PDB entry 7KIF | electron microscopy, 2.94 A resolution | chains C and D of the 11 polymer chains in the assembly

Chain C:
Name: DNA-directed RNA polymerase subunit beta
Organism: Mycobacterium tuberculosis
Notes: EC 2.7.7.6
UniProt: A5U052 (RPOB_MYCTA); residues 7-1178 here correspond to UniProt positions 6-1177 (UniProt number = residue number - 1)
Sequence (1172 residues; each row starts with the number of its first residue):
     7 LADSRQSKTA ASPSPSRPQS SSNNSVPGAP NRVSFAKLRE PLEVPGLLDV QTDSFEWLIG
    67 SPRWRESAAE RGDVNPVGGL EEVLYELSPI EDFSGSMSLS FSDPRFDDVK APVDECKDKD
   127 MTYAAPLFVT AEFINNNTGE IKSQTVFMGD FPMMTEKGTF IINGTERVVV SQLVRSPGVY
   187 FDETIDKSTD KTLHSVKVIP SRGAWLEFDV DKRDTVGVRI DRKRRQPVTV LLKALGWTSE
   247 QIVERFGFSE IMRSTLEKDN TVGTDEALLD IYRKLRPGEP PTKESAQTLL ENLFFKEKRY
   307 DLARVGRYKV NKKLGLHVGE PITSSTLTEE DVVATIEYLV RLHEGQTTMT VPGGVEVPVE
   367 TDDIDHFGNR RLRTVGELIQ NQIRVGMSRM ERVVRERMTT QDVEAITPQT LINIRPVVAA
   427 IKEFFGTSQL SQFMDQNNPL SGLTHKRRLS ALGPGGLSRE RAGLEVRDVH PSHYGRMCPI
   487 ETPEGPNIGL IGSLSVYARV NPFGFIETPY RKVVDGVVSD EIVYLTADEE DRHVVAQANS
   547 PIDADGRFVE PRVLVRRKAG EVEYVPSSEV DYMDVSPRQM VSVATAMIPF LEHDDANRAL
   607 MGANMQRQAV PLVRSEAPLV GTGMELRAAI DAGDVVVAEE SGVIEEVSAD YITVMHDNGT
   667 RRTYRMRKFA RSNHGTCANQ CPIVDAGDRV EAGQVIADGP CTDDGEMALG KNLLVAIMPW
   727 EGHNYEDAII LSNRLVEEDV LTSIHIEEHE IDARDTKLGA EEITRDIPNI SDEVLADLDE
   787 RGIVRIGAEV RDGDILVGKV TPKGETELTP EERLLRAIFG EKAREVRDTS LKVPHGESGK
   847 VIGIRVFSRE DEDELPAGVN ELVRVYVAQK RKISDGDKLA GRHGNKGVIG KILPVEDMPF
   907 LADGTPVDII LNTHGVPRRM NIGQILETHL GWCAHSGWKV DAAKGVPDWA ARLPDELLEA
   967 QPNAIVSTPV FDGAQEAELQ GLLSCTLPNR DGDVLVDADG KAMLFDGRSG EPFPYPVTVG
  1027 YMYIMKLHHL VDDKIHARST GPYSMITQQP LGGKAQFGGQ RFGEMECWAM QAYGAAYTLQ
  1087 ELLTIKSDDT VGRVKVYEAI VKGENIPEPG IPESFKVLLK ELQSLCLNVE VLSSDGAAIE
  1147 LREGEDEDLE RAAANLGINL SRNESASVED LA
Unresolved in the structure: 7-29, 1141-1178

Chain D:
Name: DNA-directed RNA polymerase subunit beta'
Organism: Mycobacterium tuberculosis
Notes: EC 2.7.7.6
UniProt: A0A045J9E2 (A0A045J9E2_MYCTX); numbering as in UniProt (aligned over 1-1316)
Sequence (1318 residues; numbered -1 to 1316; the number before each row is that of its first residue; numbers below 1 keep their minus sign (Gly-1 is residue -1)):
    -1 GAMLDVNFFD ELRIGLATAE DIRQWSYGEV KKPETINYRT LKPEKDGLFC EKIFGPTRDW
    59 ECYCGKYKRV RFKGIICERC GVEVTRAKVR RERMGHIELA APVTHIWYFK GVPSRLGYLL
   119 DLAPKDLEKI IYFAAYVITS VDEEMRHNEL STLEAEMAVE RKAVEDQRDG ELEARAQKLE
   179 ADLAELEAEG AKADARRKVR DGGEREMRQI RDRAQRELDR LEDIWSTFTK LAPKQLIVDE
   239 NLYRELVDRY GEYFTGAMGA ESIQKLIENF DIDAEAESLR DVIRNGKGQK KLRALKRLKV
   299 VAAFQQSGNS PMGMVLDAVP VIPPELRPMV QLDGGRFATS DLNDLYRRVI NRNNRLKRLI
   359 DLGAPEIIVN NEKRMLQESV DALFDNGRRG RPVTGPGNRP LKSLSDLLKG KQGRFRQNLL
   419 GKRVDYSGRS VIVVGPQLKL HQCGLPKLMA LELFKPFVMK RLVDLNHAQN IKSAKRMVER
   479 QRPQVWDVLE EVIAEHPVLL NRAPTLHRLG IQAFEPMLVE GKAIQLHPLV CEAFNADFDG
   539 DQMAVHLPLS AEAQAEARIL MLSSNNILSP ASGRPLAMPR LDMVTGLYYL TTEVPGDTGE
   599 YQPASGDHPE TGVYSSPAEA IMAADRGVLS VRAKIKVRLT QLRPPVEIEA ELFGHSGWQP
   659 GDAWMAETTL GRVMFNELLP LGYPFVNKQM HKKVQAAIIN DLAERYPMIV VAQTVDKLKD
   719 AGFYWATRSG VTVSMADVLV PPRKKEILDH YEERADKVEK QFQRGALNHD ERNEALVEIW
   779 KEATDEVGQA LREHYPDDNP IITIVDSGAT GNFTQTRTLA GMKGLVTNPK GEFIPRPVKS
   839 SFREGLTVLE YFINTHGARK GLADTALRTA DSGYLTRRLV DVSQDVIVRE HDCQTERGIV
   899 VELAERAPDG TLIRDPYIET SAYARTLGTD AVDEAGNVIV ERGQDLGDPE IDALLAAGIT
   959 QVKVRSVLTC ATSTGVCATC YGRSMATGKL VDIGEAVGIV AAQSIGEPGT QLTMRTFHQG
  1019 GVGEDITGGL PRVQELFEAR VPRGKAPIAD VTGRVRLEDG ERFYKITIVP DDGGEEVVYD
  1079 KISKRQRLRV FKHEDGSERV LSDGDHVEVG QQLMEGSADP HEVLRVQGPR EVQIHLVREV
  1139 QEVYRAQGVS IHDKHIEVIV RQMLRRVTII DSGSTEFLPG SLIDRAEFEA ENRRVVAEGG
  1199 EPAAGRPVLM GITKASLATD SWLSAASFQE TTRVLTDAAI NCRSDKLNGL KENVIIGKLI
  1259 PAGTGINRYR NIAVQPTEEA RAAAYTIPSY EDQYYSPDFG AATGAAVPLD DYGYSDYR
Unresolved in the structure: 1015-1022, 1091-1096, 1283-1316
Differences from the reference sequence: expression tag (-1 to 0)
Metal / ion sites: Zn2+ site 1: Cys60, Cys62, Cys75, Cys78; Mg2+: Asp535, Asp537, Asp539; Zn2+ site 2: Cys891, Cys968, Cys975, Cys978

Chain C / chain D interface:
Pairs across the interface (292; chain C residue first):
  Arg473(C) - Arg857(D)
  Asp474(C) - Pro827(D)
  Val475(C) - His854(D)  hydrogen bond (backbone-side chain)
  Val475(C) - Arg857(D)
  His476(C) - Phe850(D)
  Tyr480(C) - Val846(D)
  Cys484(C) - Arg857(D)
  Pro485(C) - Phe850(D)  hydrophobic
  Pro485(C) - Thr853(D)
  Pro485(C) - Arg857(D)  hydrogen bond (backbone-side chain)
  Ile486(C) - Tyr849(D)  hydrophobic
  Ile486(C) - Thr853(D)
  Thr488(C) - Arg857(D)
  Ile494(C) - Arg857(D)
  Gly495(C) - Arg857(D)
  Gln543(C) - Leu847(D)
  Asn545(C) - Val846(D)
  Leu560(C) - Leu847(D)  hydrophobic
  Val568(C) - Arg834(D)
  Val568(C) - Leu847(D)  hydrophobic
  Met586(C) - Val846(D)  hydrophobic
  Leu597(C) - Tyr849(D)
  Glu598(C) - Gly843(D)
  Glu598(C) - Leu844(D)  hydrogen bond (backbone-backbone)
  His599(C) - Phe840(D)  hydrogen bond (side chain-backbone)
  His599(C) - Arg841(D)  hydrogen bond (side chain-backbone)
  His599(C) - Glu842(D)
  His599(C) - Gly843(D)
  Asp600(C) - Phe840(D)
  Asp600(C) - Tyr849(D)  hydrogen bond (backbone-side chain)
  Asp601(C) - Phe840(D)
  Asp601(C) - Tyr849(D)
  Asp601(C) - Asn852(D)
  Ala602(C) - Tyr849(D)
  Ala602(C) - Ala856(D)  hydrophobic
  Asn603(C) - Ala856(D)
  Ala605(C) - Tyr849(D)
  Ile723(C) - Val729(D)
  Ile723(C) - Thr730(D)
  Met724(C) - Thr725(D)
  Pro725(C) - Ala724(D)
  Pro725(C) - Thr725(D)  hydrogen bond (backbone-side chain)
  Pro725(C) - Val729(D)
  Trp726(C) - Thr725(D)
  Glu727(C) - Thr725(D)  hydrogen bond (backbone-side chain)
  Glu727(C) - Arg726(D)  salt bridge
  Gly728(C) - Val432(D)
  Gly728(C) - Pro434(D)
  Gly728(C) - Phe721(D)
  His729(C) - Val432(D)
  His729(C) - Pro434(D)
  His729(C) - Gln435(D)
  Tyr731(C) - Pro526(D)  hydrogen bond (side chain-backbone)
  Tyr731(C) - Phe536(D)
  Tyr731(C) - Arg578(D)  hydrogen bond (side chain-backbone)
  Tyr731(C) - Asp580(D)
  Tyr731(C) - Phe721(D)  hydrophobic
  Glu732(C) - Ala534(D)
  Glu732(C) - Phe536(D)
  Glu732(C) - Arg578(D)  salt bridge
  Asp733(C) - Phe536(D)
  Ala734(C) - Val432(D)  hydrophobic
  Arg760(C) - Gly332(D)
  Lys763(C) - Arg37(D)
  Arg797(C) - Arg478(D)
  Gly799(C) - Arg478(D)
  Asp800(C) - Arg478(D)  salt bridge
  Lys884(C) - Asp537(D)
  Lys892(C) - Asp537(D)
  Gly893(C) - Phe536(D)
  Val894(C) - Val429(D)  hydrophobic
  Val894(C) - Ile430(D)
  Val894(C) - Val431(D)  hydrophobic
  Val894(C) - Phe536(D)  hydrogen bond (backbone-backbone)
  Val894(C) - Gly538(D)
  Ile895(C) - Val431(D)
  Asn918(C) - Asp580(D)
  Thr919(C) - Val729(D)
  Thr919(C) - Thr730(D)
  Thr919(C) - Val731(D)
  His920(C) - Leu579(D)
  His920(C) - Asp580(D)
  His920(C) - Thr583(D)  hydrogen bond
  Arg924(C) - Thr808(D)
  Arg924(C) - Gln813(D)
  Met926(C) - Gln813(D)
  Met926(C) - Thr816(D)
  Met926(C) - Leu817(D)  hydrophobic
  Met926(C) - Phe840(D)  hydrophobic
  Ile928(C) - Leu817(D)  hydrophobic
  Ile928(C) - Phe840(D)
  Ile928(C) - Arg841(D)
  Ile931(C) - Val731(D)
  Ile931(C) - Ser732(D)
  Leu932(C) - Met733(D)  hydrophobic
  His935(C) - Ser732(D)
  His935(C) - Met733(D)  hydrogen bond (side chain-backbone)
  Glu982(C) - Met733(D)
  Glu982(C) - Arg841(D)  salt bridge
  Glu982(C) - Glu842(D)
  Gln986(C) - Met733(D)
  Gln986(C) - Arg841(D)
  Asp1005(C) - Ser732(D)
  Asp1005(C) - Ala734(D)
  Lys1007(C) - Ser732(D)
  Lys1007(C) - Asp735(D)  salt bridge
  Asp1012(C) - Arg726(D)  salt bridge
  Ser1015(C) - Arg726(D)
  Pro1020(C) - Arg726(D)
  Tyr1021(C) - Tyr587(D)
  Tyr1021(C) - Arg630(D)
  Tyr1021(C) - Ser727(D)
  Tyr1021(C) - Gly728(D)
  Pro1022(C) - Thr730(D)
  Val1023(C) - Thr730(D)
  Thr1024(C) - Thr730(D)
  Thr1024(C) - Val731(D)  hydrogen bond (side chain-backbone)
  Thr1024(C) - Ser732(D)
  Val1037(C) - Val429(D)  hydrophobic
  Val1037(C) - Lys520(D)
  Asp1038(C) - Lys520(D)  salt bridge
  Lys1040(C) - Gln540(D)
  Ile1041(C) - Arg427(D)
  Ile1041(C) - Ser428(D)
  His1042(C) - Gly426(D)
  His1042(C) - Arg427(D)  hydrogen bond (backbone-backbone)
  Ala1043(C) - Ser425(D)
  Ala1043(C) - Met447(D)  hydrophobic
  Ala1043(C) - Glu450(D)
  Arg1044(C) - Asp423(D)  salt bridge
  Arg1044(C) - Tyr424(D)  hydrogen bond (backbone-backbone)
  Arg1044(C) - Ser425(D)  hydrogen bond (backbone-backbone)
  Arg1044(C) - Leu451(D)
  Ser1045(C) - Asp423(D)
  Ser1045(C) - Tyr424(D)
  Ser1045(C) - Glu450(D)
  Ser1045(C) - Lys453(D)
  Tyr1049(C) - Asp423(D)  hydrogen bond
  Met1051(C) - Val328(D)  hydrophobic
  Ile1052(C) - Arg89(D)  hydrogen bond (backbone-side chain)
  Ile1052(C) - Arg412(D)
  Gln1055(C) - Asn416(D)  hydrogen bond (side chain-backbone)
  Gln1055(C) - Lys420(D)
  Gln1055(C) - Arg421(D)
  Pro1056(C) - Arg421(D)
  Pro1056(C) - Asp423(D)
  Gly1058(C) - Arg421(D)
  Phe1063(C) - Glu450(D)
  Gly1065(C) - Arg421(D)  hydrogen bond (backbone-side chain)
  Gly1065(C) - Val422(D)
  Gly1065(C) - Ser425(D)
  Gln1066(C) - Arg421(D)
  Gln1066(C) - Val422(D)  hydrogen bond (backbone-backbone)
  Gln1066(C) - Ser425(D)  hydrogen bond (backbone-side chain)
  Gln1066(C) - Gly426(D)
  Gln1066(C) - Arg427(D)  hydrogen bond
  Arg1067(C) - Gln415(D)  hydrogen bond (side chain-backbone)
  Arg1067(C) - Gly419(D)  hydrogen bond (side chain-backbone)
  Arg1067(C) - Lys420(D)
  Phe1068(C) - Gly419(D)
  Phe1068(C) - Lys420(D)  hydrogen bond (backbone-backbone)
  Phe1068(C) - His544(D)
  Gly1069(C) - Gly419(D)
  Glu1070(C) - Leu418(D)
  Glu1070(C) - Arg875(D)  salt bridge
  Met1071(C) - Thr503(D)
  Glu1072(C) - Asn499(D)
  Glu1072(C) - Thr503(D)  hydrogen bond
  Glu1072(C) - Ile509(D)
  Cys1073(C) - Leu418(D)  hydrogen bond (side chain-backbone)
  Trp1074(C) - Arg875(D)
  Trp1074(C) - Val878(D)
  Trp1074(C) - Ile997(D)
  Trp1074(C) - Gln1001(D)  hydrogen bond (backbone-side chain)
  Ala1075(C) - Thr503(D)
  Ala1075(C) - Ile509(D)  hydrophobic
  Ala1075(C) - Gln1001(D)
  Met1076(C) - Ile509(D)  hydrophobic
  Met1076(C) - Met559(D)  hydrophobic
  Gln1077(C) - Ala994(D)
  Gln1077(C) - Ile997(D)
  Gln1077(C) - Leu1248(D)
  Gln1077(C) - Val1252(D)
  Gln1077(C) - Ile1258(D)
  Ala1078(C) - Arg506(D)  hydrogen bond (backbone-side chain)
  Ala1078(C) - Gln1001(D)
  Tyr1079(C) - Arg506(D)  hydrogen bond (side chain-backbone)
  Tyr1079(C) - Ile509(D)  hydrogen bond (side chain-backbone)
  Tyr1079(C) - Gln510(D)
  Tyr1079(C) - Leu558(D)
  Tyr1079(C) - Met559(D)  hydrophobic
  Tyr1079(C) - Asn564(D)  hydrogen bond
  Gly1080(C) - Gly1261(D)
  Gly1080(C) - Thr1262(D)  hydrogen bond (backbone-backbone)
  Ala1081(C) - Glu554(D)
  Ala1082(C) - Glu554(D)
  Ala1082(C) - Leu1257(D)
  Ala1082(C) - Ile1258(D)  hydrophobic
  Ala1082(C) - Thr1262(D)
  Tyr1083(C) - Glu550(D)
  Tyr1083(C) - Glu554(D)  hydrogen bond (backbone-side chain)
  Tyr1083(C) - Leu1257(D)  hydrophobic
  Tyr1083(C) - Thr1262(D)
  Tyr1083(C) - Arg1268(D)
  Thr1084(C) - Ala551(D)
  Thr1084(C) - Glu554(D)  hydrogen bond (backbone-side chain)
  Gln1086(C) - Gly1255(D)
  Gln1086(C) - Leu1257(D)
  Glu1087(C) - Pro546(D)
  Glu1087(C) - Leu547(D)  hydrogen bond (side chain-backbone)
  Glu1087(C) - Ser548(D)  hydrogen bond
  Glu1087(C) - Ala551(D)
  Leu1088(C) - Val422(D)
  Leu1089(C) - Lys420(D)  hydrogen bond (backbone-side chain)
  Leu1089(C) - Val1252(D)  hydrophobic
  Thr1090(C) - Gly1255(D)
  Lys1092(C) - Val422(D)
  Lys1092(C) - Asp423(D)  hydrogen bond (backbone-backbone)
  Lys1092(C) - Tyr424(D)
  Lys1092(C) - Leu545(D)  hydrogen bond (side chain-backbone)
  Ser1093(C) - Lys420(D)
  Ser1093(C) - Arg421(D)  hydrogen bond (side chain-backbone)
  Ser1093(C) - Val422(D)
  Asp1094(C) - Lys420(D)  salt bridge
  Tyr1103(C) - Pro454(D)  hydrophobic
  Tyr1103(C) - Met457(D)
  Ile1106(C) - Pro454(D)  hydrophobic
  Val1107(C) - Lys458(D)
  Val1107(C) - Ile469(D)  hydrophobic
  Ile1112(C) - Ser548(D)
  Ile1117(C) - Asp3(D)
  Ile1117(C) - Asn5(D)
  Ile1117(C) - Ile1254(D)
  Pro1118(C) - Lys420(D)
  Pro1118(C) - Ile1254(D)
  Glu1119(C) - Arg89(D)  salt bridge
  Ser1120(C) - Asn416(D)
  Ser1120(C) - Leu417(D)
  Phe1121(C) - Leu10(D)  hydrophobic
  Phe1121(C) - Leu417(D)
  Phe1121(C) - Ile1254(D)  hydrophobic
  Val1123(C) - Leu324(D)  hydrophobic
  Val1123(C) - Arg412(D)
  Leu1124(C) - Phe413(D)  hydrophobic
  Leu1124(C) - Leu417(D)  hydrophobic
  Lys1126(C) - Glu90(D)
  Lys1126(C) - Leu324(D)
  Glu1127(C) - Ile320(D)
  Glu1127(C) - Leu405(D)
  Glu1127(C) - Arg412(D)  salt bridge
  Leu1128(C) - Leu406(D)  hydrophobic
  Leu1128(C) - Leu1233(D)  hydrophobic
  Gln1129(C) - Met1(D)
  Gln1129(C) - Trp23(D)
  Gln1129(C) - Pro318(D)
  Ser1130(C) - Pro318(D)
  Ser1130(C) - Ile320(D)
  Ser1130(C) - Tyr344(D)
  Ser1130(C) - Phe382(D)
  Ser1130(C) - Leu402(D)
  Leu1131(C) - His103(D)  hydrogen bond (backbone-side chain)
  Leu1131(C) - Phe382(D)  hydrophobic
  Cys1132(C) - Ala15(D)
  Cys1132(C) - Leu314(D)  hydrophobic
  Cys1132(C) - Pro318(D)
  Cys1132(C) - Phe382(D)  hydrophobic
  Leu1133(C) - Gly13(D)
  Leu1133(C) - Trp23(D)
  Leu1133(C) - Tyr106(D)
  Leu1133(C) - Ala1237(D)  hydrophobic
  Asn1134(C) - Arg11(D)
  Asn1134(C) - Ile12(D)
  Asn1134(C) - Gly13(D)  hydrogen bond (backbone-backbone)
  Asn1134(C) - Asp19(D)  hydrogen bond
  Asn1134(C) - Trp23(D)
  Val1135(C) - Leu10(D)  hydrophobic
  Val1135(C) - Arg11(D)
  Val1135(C) - Ile12(D)  hydrophobic
  Glu1136(C) - Leu10(D)
  Glu1136(C) - Arg11(D)  salt bridge
  Val1137(C) - Gly-1(D)
  Val1137(C) - Ala0(D)  hydrogen bond (backbone-backbone)
  Val1137(C) - Met1(D)  hydrophobic
  Val1137(C) - Phe7(D)  hydrophobic
  Val1137(C) - Glu9(D)
  Val1137(C) - Leu10(D)  hydrophobic
  Leu1138(C) - Gly-1(D)
  Leu1138(C) - Phe6(D)
  Leu1138(C) - Asp8(D)
  Leu1138(C) - Glu9(D)
  Leu1138(C) - Arg11(D)
  Ser1139(C) - Asp8(D)
Other interface residues (no listed pair), chain C (162 interface residues in all): Lys193, Leu470, Pro477, His479, Val561, Arg562, Tyr570, Leu606, Asn730, Asp798, Asp881, Gly882, Gly896, Val922, Pro923, Phe977, Leu985, Phe1019, Thr1046, Thr1053, Gln1054, Leu1057, Leu1085, Arg1099, Val1102, Gly1109, Gly1116, Leu1125, Ser1140
Other interface residues (no listed pair), chain D (177 interface residues in all): Leu14, Ile20, Leu39, Met92, Trp105, Pro321, Pro326, Ser403, Arg414, Pro444, Phe455, Leu497, His505, Leu507, Glu518, Ala521, Cys529, Asp535, Ala542, Met581, Tyr722, Ile802, Thr845, Ile851, Lys858, Leu860, Ala861, Thr874, Glu993, Val998, Arg1041, Trp1220, Ile1253, Lys1256, Ala1260, Gly1263

Overview:
162 residues of chain C face 177 of chain D across their interface, with 47 hydrogen bonds and 13 salt
bridges. Polar contacts include Glu727(C)-Arg726(D), Glu732(C)-Arg578(D) and Asp800(C)-Arg478(D). Cys60(D),
Cys62(D), Cys75(D) and Cys78(D) coordinate Zn2+ site 1. Asp535(D), Asp537(D) and Asp539(D) form the Mg2+ site.
Here chain C is DNA-directed RNA polymerase subunit beta and chain D is DNA-directed RNA polymerase subunit
beta', both from Mycobacterium tuberculosis. Entry 7KIF (Mycobacterium tuberculosis WT RNAP transcription open
promoter complex with WhiB7 transcription factor) was determined by electron microscopy together with 7KIM and
7KIN from the same study.
